Entry 4R6P (X-ray diffraction, 1.70 A resolution); this record covers chains B and E of the 8 polymer chains in the assembly.

Chain B:
Name: Agglutinin beta-3 chain
Organism: Artocarpus integer
UniProt: P18673 (LECB3_ARTIN); numbering as in UniProt (aligned over 2-20)
Chain sequence (19 residues; numbered 2 to 20; the number before each row is that of its first residue):
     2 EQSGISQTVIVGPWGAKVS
Disordered / not traced: 2, 19-20

Chain E:
Name: Agglutinin alpha chain
Organism: Artocarpus integer
UniProt: P18670 (LECA_ARTIN); residues 1-133 here = UniProt positions 1-133
Chain sequence (133 residues; numbered 1 to 133; the number before each row is that of its first residue):
     1 GKAFDDGAFTGIREINLSYNKETAIGDFQVVYDLNGSPYVGQNHKSFITG
    51 FTPVKISLDFPSEYIMEVSGYTGNVSGYVVVRSLTFKTNKKTYGPYGVTS
   101 GTPFNLPIENGLIVGFKGSIGYWLDYFSMYLSL
Swiss-Prot annotation at these positions:
  - region: Val-68 to Asn-89 (IgA-binding)
  - glycosylation (N-linked (GlcNAc...) asparagine): Asn-43, Asn-74
  - natural variant: Lys-45 (K45L; K45T), Met-66 (M66D; M66V)

Chain B / chain E interface:
Pairs across the interface (21):
  Gln-3(B) with Tyr-64(E); Asn-110(E); Gly-111(E), hydrogen bond (side chain-backbone)
  Ser-4(B) with Pro-61(E); Tyr-64(E); Leu-112(E)
  Gly-5(B) with Thr-10(E); Gly-11(E); Phe-60(E); Pro-61(E), hydrogen bond (backbone-backbone); Tyr-64(E); Leu-112(E)
  Ile-6(B) with Thr-10(E); Phe-60(E), hydrophobic; Pro-61(E), hydrophobic; Leu-112(E)
  Ser-7(B) with Thr-10(E), hydrogen bond (backbone-backbone); Leu-112(E); Ser-132(E); Leu-133(E), hydrogen bond (side chain-backbone)
  Gln-8(B) with Leu-133(E), hydrogen bond (backbone-backbone)
Interface residues without a listed pair, chain E (12 interface residues in all): Phe-9, Val-114

Summary:
6 residues of chain B face 12 of chain E across their interface, with 5 hydrogen bonds. Polar pairs include
Gln-3(B)/Gly-111(E), Ser-7(B)/Leu-133(E) and Gly-5(B)/Pro-61(E).
Chain B is Agglutinin beta-3 chain and chain E is Agglutinin alpha chain, both from Artocarpus integer; the
structure, Jacalin-carbohydrate interactions. Distortion of the ligand as a determinant of affinity, was
determined by X-ray diffraction together with 4R6N, 4R6O, 4R6Q and 4R6R from the same study.
